Entry 3N93 (X-ray diffraction, 2.50 A resolution); this record covers chains A and B of the 3 polymer chains in the assembly.

== Chain A (and B) ==
Name: Maltose binding protein-CRFR2 alpha
Source organism: Homo sapiens
Notes: fragment: extracellular domain; chain B of this document is another copy of the same molecule, construct and numbering; everything in this record applies to it too
Amino-acid sequence (482 residues; row label = number of the first residue in the row; numbers below 1 keep their minus sign (Met-371 is residue -371)):
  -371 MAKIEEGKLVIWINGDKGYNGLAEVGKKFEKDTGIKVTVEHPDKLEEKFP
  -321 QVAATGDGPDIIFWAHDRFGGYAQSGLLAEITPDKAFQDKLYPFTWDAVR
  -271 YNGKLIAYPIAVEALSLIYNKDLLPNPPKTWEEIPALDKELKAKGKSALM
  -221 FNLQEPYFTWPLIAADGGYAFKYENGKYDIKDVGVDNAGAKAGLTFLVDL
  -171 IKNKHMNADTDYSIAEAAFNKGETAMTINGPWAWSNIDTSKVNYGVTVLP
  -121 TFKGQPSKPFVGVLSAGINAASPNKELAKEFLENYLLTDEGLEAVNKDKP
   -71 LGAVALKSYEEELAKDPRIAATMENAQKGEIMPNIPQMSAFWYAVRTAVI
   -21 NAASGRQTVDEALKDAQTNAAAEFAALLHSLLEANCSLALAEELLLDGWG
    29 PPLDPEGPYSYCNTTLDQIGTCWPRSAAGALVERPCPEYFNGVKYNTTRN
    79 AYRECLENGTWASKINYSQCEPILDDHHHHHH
Disordered / not traced: -371 to -370, 102-110 (chain B: -371 to -370, 26-35, 105-110)
Cystine bridges: Cys14-Cys50, Cys40-Cys83, Cys64-Cys98

== Chain A / chain B interface ==
Pairs across the interface - 55 pairs, chain A then chain B:
  Lys-369(A) - Asn-197(B)
  Lys-369(A) - Gly-196(B)
  Gln-298(A) - Thr88(B)
  Ile-192(A) - Tyr37(B)
  Ile-192(A) - Ser38(B)
  Ile-192(A) - Glu85(B)
  Ile-192(A) - Asn86(B)
  Ile-192(A) - Gly87(B)
  Lys-191(A) - Ser38(B)
  Val-189(A) - Tyr37(B)  hydrophobic
  Gln-35(A) - Tyr37(B)
  Gln-35(A) - Asn86(B)
  Gln-35(A) - Gly87(B)
  Ala-28(A) - Tyr37(B)
  Ala-6(A) - Tyr37(B)  hydrogen bond (backbone-side chain)
  Gln-5(A) - Tyr37(B)
  Asn-3(A) - Tyr37(B)  hydrogen bond
  Glu1(A) - Leu22(B)
  Glu1(A) - Asp25(B)
  Glu1(A) - Arg53(B)  salt bridge
  Ala4(A) - Leu22(B)
  Leu5(A) - Ala19(B)
  Leu5(A) - Leu22(B)
  Ser8(A) - Ser15(B)
  Ser8(A) - Ala19(B)
  Leu9(A) - Ala19(B)  hydrophobic
  Glu11(A) - Ser15(B)
  Ala12(A) - Ala12(B)
  Ala12(A) - Leu16(B)  hydrophobic
  Ser15(A) - Ser8(B)
  Ser15(A) - Glu11(B)  hydrogen bond
  Ser15(A) - Ala12(B)
  Leu18(A) - Lys-191(B)
  Leu18(A) - Ser8(B)
  Ala19(A) - Leu5(B)
  Ala19(A) - Leu9(B)  hydrophobic
  Leu22(A) - Glu1(B)
  Leu22(A) - Ala4(B)
  Leu22(A) - Leu5(B)
  Leu23(A) - Leu5(B)  hydrophobic
  Asp25(A) - Glu1(B)
  Gly26(A) - Lys-8(B)  hydrogen bond (backbone-side chain)
  Gly26(A) - Glu1(B)
  Trp27(A) - Thr-4(B)
  Trp27(A) - Glu1(B)
  Trp27(A) - Phe2(B)
  Trp27(A) - Leu5(B)  hydrophobic
  Tyr37(A) - Val-189(B)  hydrogen bond (side chain-backbone)
  Tyr37(A) - Gly-188(B)
  Tyr37(A) - Val-187(B)
  Tyr37(A) - Asp-186(B)  hydrogen bond (side chain-backbone)
  Tyr37(A) - Asn-185(B)
  Tyr37(A) - Gln-5(B)  hydrogen bond
  Asn41(A) - Lys-191(B)
  Asn86(A) - Glu-198(B)
Interface residues without a listed pair, chain A (37 interface residues in all): Tyr-271, Phe-201, Pro-36, Ala-32, Phe-31, Thr-4, Leu16, Gly28, Ser38
Interface residues without a listed pair, chain B (40 interface residues in all): Tyr-203, Lys-195, Asp-190, Leu18, Leu23, Pro36, Tyr39, Trp89

== In short ==
37 residues of chain A face 40 of chain B across their interface; the contacts include 7 hydrogen bonds and 1
salt bridge. Polar pairs include Glu1(A)-Arg53(B), Ala-6(A)-Tyr37(B) and Asn-3(A)-Tyr37(B).
Both chains are Maltose binding protein-CRFR2 alpha (Homo sapiens). Entry 3N93 (Crystal structure of human
CRFR2 alpha extracellular domain in complex with Urocortin 3) was determined by X-ray diffraction.
